7NGF - chains E and F of the 7 polymer chains in the assembly; structure by electron microscopy, 5.60 A resolution (low resolution: residue-level contacts below are approximate; hydrogen-bond / salt-bridge calls are withheld).

Chain E (and F):
Name: Lon protease homolog, mitochondrial
Organism: Homo sapiens
Notes: EC 3.4.21.53; chain F of this document is another copy of the same molecule, construct and numbering; everything in this record applies to it too
Reference sequence: P36776 (LONM_HUMAN); residue numbers follow UniProt; this construct covers 123-948
Amino-acid sequence (826 residues; row label = number of the first residue in the row):
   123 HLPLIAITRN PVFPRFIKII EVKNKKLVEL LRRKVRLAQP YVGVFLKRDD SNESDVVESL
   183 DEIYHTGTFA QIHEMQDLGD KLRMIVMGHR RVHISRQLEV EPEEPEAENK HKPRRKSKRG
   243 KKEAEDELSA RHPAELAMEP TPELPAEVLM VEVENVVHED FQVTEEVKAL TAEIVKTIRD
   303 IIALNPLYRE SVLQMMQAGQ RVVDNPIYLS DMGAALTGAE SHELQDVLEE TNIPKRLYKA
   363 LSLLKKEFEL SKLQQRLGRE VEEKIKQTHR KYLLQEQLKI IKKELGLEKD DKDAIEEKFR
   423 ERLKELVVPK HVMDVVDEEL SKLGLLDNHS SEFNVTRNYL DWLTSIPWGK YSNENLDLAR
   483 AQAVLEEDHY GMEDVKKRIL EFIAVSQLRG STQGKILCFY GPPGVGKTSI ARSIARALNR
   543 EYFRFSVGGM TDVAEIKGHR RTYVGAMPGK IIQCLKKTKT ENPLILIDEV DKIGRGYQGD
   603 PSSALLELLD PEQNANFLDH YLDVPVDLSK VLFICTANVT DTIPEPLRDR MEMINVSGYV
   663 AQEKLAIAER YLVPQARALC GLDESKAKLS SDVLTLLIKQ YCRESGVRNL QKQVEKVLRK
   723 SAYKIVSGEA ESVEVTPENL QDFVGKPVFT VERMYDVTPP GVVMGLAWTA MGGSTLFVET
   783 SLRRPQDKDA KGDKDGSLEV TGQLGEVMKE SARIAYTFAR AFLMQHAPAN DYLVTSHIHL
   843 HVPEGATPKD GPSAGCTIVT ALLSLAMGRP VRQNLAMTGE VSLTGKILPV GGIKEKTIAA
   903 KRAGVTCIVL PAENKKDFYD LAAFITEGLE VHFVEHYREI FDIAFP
Disordered / not traced: 222-271
Ion coordination: Mg2+: Thr530 (together with ATP)
Residues lining bound ligands: ATP (adenosine-5'-triphosphate): Asp490, His491, Tyr492, Met494, Pro524, Pro525, Gly526, Val527, Gly528, Lys529, Thr530, Ser531, Tyr661, Ile669, Arg672, Tyr673, Leu674, Gln713
Swiss-Prot annotation at these positions:
  - active site: Ser855, Lys898
  - binding site (ATP): Gly523 to Thr530
From the paper describing this entry:
  - mutagenesis - K529R, E591Q, T803V, E812A, S855A: abolished catalytic activity (proteolytic activity)
  - mutagenesis - S855A: unchanged catalytic activity (ATPase activity)
  - catalytic residues: Thr803, His841, His843, Ser855
  - catalytic residues: Glu801, Arg815, Lys898 (proposed by the authors, not directly observed)
  - mutagenesis - T803V: decreased catalytic activity on ATPase
  - mutagenesis - H841F, H843F: abolished catalytic activity on proteolytically
  - mutagenesis - E801A: decreased catalytic activity (protease activity)
  - mutagenesis - E801A, E812A: decreased catalytic activity (ATPase activity)
  - mutagenesis - K529R, E591Q: abolished catalytic activity on ATPase

How chain E and chain F interact:
Residue-residue contacts (52):
  Gln397(E) - Gly408(F)
  Leu400(E) - Glu406(F)
  Leu400(E) - Gly408(F)
  Leu400(E) - Leu409(F)
  His451(E) - Lys444(F)
  His451(E) - Leu447(F)
  Ser452(E) - Lys444(F)
  Asn456(E) - Glu440(F)
  Tyr565(E) - Arg562(F)
  Val566(E) - Arg562(F)
  Tyr599(E) - Gly598(F)
  Tyr599(E) - Tyr599(F)
  Tyr599(E) - Gln600(F)
  Tyr599(E) - Gly601(F)
  Tyr599(E) - Asp602(F)
  Ala680(E) - Arg511(F)
  Leu681(E) - Arg511(F)
  Cys682(E) - Val507(F)
  Cys682(E) - Leu510(F)
  Cys682(E) - Arg511(F)
  Gly683(E) - Leu510(F)
  Gly683(E) - Arg511(F)
  Leu684(E) - Leu510(F)
  Arg721(E) - Arg500(F)
  Arg721(E) - Glu503(F)
  Lys722(E) - Glu503(F)
  Tyr725(E) - Leu480(F)
  Tyr725(E) - Glu503(F)
  Tyr725(E) - Ala506(F)
  Val728(E) - Leu480(F)
  Val728(E) - Ala506(F)
  Val728(E) - Gln509(F)
  Met756(E) - Leu890(F)
  Tyr757(E) - Thr886(F)
  Tyr757(E) - Lys888(F)
  Pro761(E) - Lys888(F)
  Glu781(E) - Ser884(F)
  Glu781(E) - Leu885(F)
  Glu781(E) - Thr886(F)
  Ser783(E) - Leu885(F)
  Arg785(E) - Arg815(F)
  Arg785(E) - Thr819(F)
  Arg785(E) - Arg822(F)
  Arg786(E) - Asp797(F)
  Arg786(E) - Arg822(F)
  Arg786(E) - Met826(F)
  Pro787(E) - Met826(F)
  Lys790(E) - Asp795(F)
  Lys796(E) - Asp795(F)
  Glu801(E) - Arg815(F)
  His841(E) - Thr819(F)
  His843(E) - Leu885(F)
Other interface residues (no listed pair), chain E (43 interface residues in all): Lys401, Ile403, Lys404, Ser453, Arg459, Arg710, Lys718, Ser729, Lys748, Thr782, Asp791, Gly804, Gln805
Other interface residues (no listed pair), chain F (36 interface residues in all): Ile403, Leu502, Asp651, Glu812, Asp922

Summary:
43 residues of chain E face 36 of chain F across their interface. Chain E binds ATP. The paper reports
catalytic residues Thr803(E), His841(E) and His843(E) among others; K529R, E591Q and T803V of chain E, among
others, abolish catalytic activity (proteolytic activity); 8 substitutions were tested in all.
Both chains are Lon protease homolog, mitochondrial (Homo sapiens). Entry 7NGF (P2c-state of wild type human
mitochondrial LONP1 protease with bound endogenous substrate protein and in presence ...) was determined by
electron microscopy, deposited together with 7NFY, 7NG4, 7NG5 and 7NGC.
